PDB entry 1G4A | X-ray diffraction, 3.00 A resolution | chains E and F of the 6 polymer chains in the assembly

[Chain E (and F)]
Protein: ATP-dependent hsl protease ATP-binding subunit hslu
Organism: Escherichia coli
Notes: chain F of this document is another copy of the same molecule, construct and numbering; everything in this record applies to it too
UniProtKB: P0A6H5 (HSLU_ECOLI); residue numbers follow UniProt; this construct covers 1-443
Chain sequence (443 residues; numbered 1 to 443; the number before each row is that of its first residue):
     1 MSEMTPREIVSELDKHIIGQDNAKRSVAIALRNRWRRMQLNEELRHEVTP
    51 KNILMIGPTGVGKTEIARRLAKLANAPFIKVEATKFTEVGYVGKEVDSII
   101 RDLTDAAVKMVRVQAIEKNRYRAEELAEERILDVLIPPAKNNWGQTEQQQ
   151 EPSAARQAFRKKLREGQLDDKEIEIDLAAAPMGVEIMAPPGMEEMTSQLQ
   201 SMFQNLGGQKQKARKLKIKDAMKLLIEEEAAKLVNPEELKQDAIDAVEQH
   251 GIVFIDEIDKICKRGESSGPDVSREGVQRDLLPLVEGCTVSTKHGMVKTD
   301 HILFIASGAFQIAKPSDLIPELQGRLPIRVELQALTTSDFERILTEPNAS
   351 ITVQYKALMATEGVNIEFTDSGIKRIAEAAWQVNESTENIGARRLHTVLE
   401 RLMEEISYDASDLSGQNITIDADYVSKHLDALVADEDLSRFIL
Unresolved in the structure: 133-219
Small-molecule neighbours: 2'-deoxyadenosine-5'-diphosphate (DAT): His-16, Ile-17, Ile-18, Pro-58, Thr-59, Gly-60, Val-61, Gly-62, Lys-63, Thr-64, Glu-65, Leu-335, Ile-343, Ala-392, Arg-393, His-396
Swiss-Prot annotation at these positions:
  - binding site (ATP): Ile-18, Gly-60 to Glu-65, Asp-256, Glu-321, Arg-393
  - mutagenesis: Lys-63 (K63T: Can neither bind nor hydrolyze ATP. Do not form multimers, but stays as monomer), Lys-80 (K80T: Some effect on protease activity), Glu-88 (E88Q: Severely reduced protease activity), Tyr-91 (Y91G: Partial loss of protease activity), Val-92 (V92G: Partial loss of protease activity), Gly-93 (G93A: Almost no protease or ATP hydrolysis activity), Glu-95 (E95W: Partial loss of protease activity), Cys-262 (C262V: No effect on ATP hydrolysis. Can support HslV-mediated proteolysis at wild-type levels), Glu-266 (E266Q: No effect), Glu-286 (E286Q: Reduced protease activity), Cys-288 (C288V: No ATP hydrolysis activity. Binds ATP with lower affinity than wild-type. Can support HslV-mediated proteolysis to some extent), Ile-312 (I312W: No effect), 6 further mutagenesis entries in UniProt
Reported in the primary citation:
  - binding site for 2'-deoxyadenosine-5'-diphosphate: Ile-18
  - conformationally variable residues (side-chain flip): Tyr-91, Leu-318 to Ile-328

[Interface between chain E and chain F]
Pairs across the interface - 63 pairs, chain E then chain F:
  Arg-68(E) / Glu-286(F)  salt bridge
  Arg-69(E) / Glu-47(F)  salt bridge
  Lys-80(E) / Glu-286(F)  salt bridge
  Glu-82(E) / Arg-279(F)
  Glu-82(E) / Leu-282(F)
  Glu-82(E) / Glu-321(F)
  Thr-84(E) / Arg-279(F)
  Lys-85(E) / Asp-280(F)
  Val-89(E) / Ser-273(F)
  Gly-90(E) / Tyr-91(F)
  Tyr-91(E) / Tyr-91(F)  hydrophobic
  Val-92(E) / Val-92(F)
  Val-92(E) / Gly-93(F)
  Asp-105(E) / Met-296(F)
  Lys-109(E) / Met-296(F)
  Leu-224(E) / Glu-238(F)
  Glu-227(E) / Glu-237(F)
  Glu-227(E) / Gln-241(F)
  Asp-256(E) / Glu-321(F)
  Glu-257(E) / Arg-279(F)  salt bridge
  Ala-349(E) / Glu-43(F)
  Gln-354(E) / Glu-47(F)
  Gln-354(E) / Val-48(F)
  Tyr-355(E) / Lys-51(F)
  Ala-357(E) / Leu-40(F)  hydrophobic
  Ala-357(E) / Leu-44(F)  hydrophobic
  Leu-358(E) / Asn-33(F)
  Leu-358(E) / Val-48(F)  hydrophobic
  Met-359(E) / Arg-36(F)  hydrogen bond
  Thr-361(E) / Trp-35(F)
  Thr-361(E) / Arg-36(F)
  Glu-362(E) / Arg-32(F)  salt bridge
  Glu-362(E) / Trp-35(F)
  Glu-362(E) / Arg-36(F)  salt bridge
  Glu-388(E) / Ser-316(F)
  Ile-390(E) / Gln-323(F)
  Arg-393(E) / Pro-320(F)
  Arg-394(E) / Gln-323(F)  hydrogen bond
  Thr-397(E) / Gln-323(F)
  Glu-400(E) / Ile-29(F)
  Glu-400(E) / Lys-51(F)  salt bridge
  Glu-400(E) / Ile-328(F)
  Arg-401(E) / Arg-329(F)  hydrogen bond (side chain-backbone)
  Glu-404(E) / Ile-29(F)
  Ser-407(E) / Ile-29(F)
  Ser-407(E) / Asn-33(F)
  Ser-407(E) / Arg-36(F)  hydrogen bond
  Tyr-408(E) / Pro-6(F)  hydrophobic
  Tyr-408(E) / Val-10(F)
  Tyr-408(E) / Arg-25(F)
  Tyr-408(E) / Ile-29(F)  hydrophobic
  Ser-411(E) / Thr-5(F)
  Ser-411(E) / Pro-6(F)
  Asp-412(E) / Arg-7(F)  salt bridge
  Arg-440(E) / Lys-314(F)
  Arg-440(E) / Pro-315(F)
  Arg-440(E) / Ser-316(F)  hydrogen bond (backbone-backbone)
  Phe-441(E) / Ile-56(F)  hydrophobic
  Phe-441(E) / Lys-314(F)
  Phe-441(E) / Pro-315(F)
  Phe-441(E) / Arg-329(F)  hydrogen bond (backbone-side chain)
  Phe-441(E) / Glu-331(F)
  Ile-442(E) / Arg-329(F)
Other interface residues (no listed pair), chain E (49 interface residues in all): Thr-59, Arg-112, Glu-228, Ala-230, Asn-348, His-396, Ala-410, Asp-437, Leu-438, Leu-443
Other interface residues (no listed pair), chain F (49 interface residues in all): Arg-37, Gln-39, Glu-88, Glu-248, Gly-287, Thr-289, Phe-310, Asp-317, Gly-324, Leu-326, Pro-327

[Overview]
Chain E and chain F each contribute 49 residues to their interface, with 6 hydrogen bonds and 8 salt bridges.
Among the polar pairs are Arg-68(E)/Glu-286(F), Arg-69(E)/Glu-47(F) and Lys-80(E)/Glu-286(F). Ligands of chain
E: 2'-deoxyadenosine-5'-diphosphate. The paper reports a binding site for 2'-deoxyadenosine-5'-diphosphate at
Ile-18(E); conformational variability at Tyr-91(E) and Leu-318(E).
Chain E and chain F are both ATP-dependent hsl protease ATP-binding subunit hslu (Escherichia coli); the
structure, Crystal structures of the hslvu peptidase-atpase complex reveal an ATP-dependent proteolysis
mechanism, was determined by X-ray diffraction, deposited together with 1G4B.
